Entry 5KUM (X-ray diffraction, 2.80 A resolution); this record covers chain A.

Chain A:
Name: ATP-sensitive inward rectifier potassium channel 12
Source organism: Gallus gallus
UniProtKB: F1NHE9 (KCJ12_CHICK); residue numbers follow UniProt; this construct covers 38-369
Amino-acid sequence (343 residues; numbered 36 to 378; the number before each row is that of its first residue):
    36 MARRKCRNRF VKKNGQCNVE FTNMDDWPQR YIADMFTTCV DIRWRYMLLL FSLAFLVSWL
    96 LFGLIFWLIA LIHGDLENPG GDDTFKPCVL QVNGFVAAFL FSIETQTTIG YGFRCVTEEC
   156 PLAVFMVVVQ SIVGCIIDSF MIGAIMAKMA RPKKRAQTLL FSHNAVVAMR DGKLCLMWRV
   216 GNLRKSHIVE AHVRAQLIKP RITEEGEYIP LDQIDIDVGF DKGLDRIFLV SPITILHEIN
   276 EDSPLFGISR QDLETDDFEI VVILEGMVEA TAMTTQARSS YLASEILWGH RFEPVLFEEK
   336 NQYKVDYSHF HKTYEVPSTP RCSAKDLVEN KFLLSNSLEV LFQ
Unresolved in the structure: 36-40, 367-378
Cystine bridges: Cys123-Cys155
Sequence notes: initiating methionine (36); expression tag (37, 370-378); engineered mutation Trp62 (Lys in F1NHE9)
Bound ions: K+ site 1: Thr143, Ile144; K+ site 2 near Thr143 (its only coordinating residue here); K+ site 3: Ile144, Gly145; K+ site 4: Gly145, Tyr146
Ligand contacts: PIO ([(2R)-2-octanoyloxy-3-[oxidanyl-[(1R,2R,3S,4R,5R,6S)-2,3,6-tris(oxidanyl)-4,5-diphosphonooxy-cyclohexyl]oxy-phosphoryl]oxy-propyl] octanoate): Asp76, Ile77, Arg78, Trp79, Arg80, Lys183, Arg186, Lys188, Lys189
Swiss-Prot annotation at these positions:
  - motif: Thr143 to Phe148 (Selectivity filter)
  - binding site (a 1,2-diacyl-sn-glycero-3-phospho-(1D-myo-inositol-4,5-bisphosphate)): Arg78, Arg80, Lys183, Lys188
  - binding site (K(+)): Thr143, Ile144, Gly145, Tyr146
From the paper describing this entry:
  - binding site for PIO: Arg78, Arg80, Lys183, Arg186, Lys188, Lys189 (from molecular simulation)

Overview:
Bound to chain A: compound PIO. Thr143 and Ile144 coordinate K+ site 1. Ile144 and Gly145 coordinate K+ site
3. UniProt lists 4 residues binding 1,2-diacyl-sn-glycero-3-phospho-(1D-myo-inositol-4,5-bisphosphate) and 4
K+-binding residues. From the paper: a binding site for PIO at Arg78, Arg80 and Lys183 among others.
Chain A is ATP-sensitive inward rectifier potassium channel 12 (Gallus gallus); the structure, Crystal
Structure of Inward Rectifier Kir2.2 K62W Mutant In Complex with PIP2, was determined by X-ray diffraction
together with 5KUK from the same study.
